4KPQ - chains D and E of the 6 polymer chains in the assembly; structure by X-ray diffraction, 2.50 A resolution.

Chain D:
Molecule: Hemagglutinin
Organism: Influenza A virus
Notes: fragment: HA2 chain
UniProtKB: P13103 (HEMA_I77AF); residues 1-175 here correspond to UniProt positions 344-518 (UniProt number = residue number + 343)
Chain sequence (175 residues; row label = number of the first residue in the row):
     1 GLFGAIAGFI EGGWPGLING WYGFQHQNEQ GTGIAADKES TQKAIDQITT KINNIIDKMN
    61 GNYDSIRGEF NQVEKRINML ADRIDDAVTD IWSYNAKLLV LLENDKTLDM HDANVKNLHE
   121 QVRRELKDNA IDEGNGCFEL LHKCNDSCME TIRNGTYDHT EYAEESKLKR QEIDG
Disordered / not traced: 1, 167-175
Cystine bridges: Cys-144/Cys-148
Curated features (UniProtKB/Swiss-Prot):
  - glycosylation (N-linked (GlcNAc...) asparagine): Asn-145, Asn-154

Chain E:
Molecule: Hemagglutinin
Organism: Influenza A virus
Notes: fragment: HA1 chain
UniProtKB: P13103 (HEMA_I77AF); residues 6-330 here correspond to UniProt positions 19-343 (UniProt number = residue number + 13)
Chain sequence (327 residues; numbered 4 to 330; the number before each row is that of its first residue):
     4 IQDRICVGYL STNSSERVDT LLENGVPVTS SIDLIETNHT GTYCSLNGVS PVHLGDCSFE
    64 GWIVGNPACT SNFGIREWSY LIEDPAAPHG LCYPGELNNN GELRHLFSGI RSFSRTELIP
   124 PTSWGEVLDG TTSACRDNTG TNSFYRNLVW FIKKNNRYPV ISKTYNNTTG RDVLVLWGIH
   184 HPVSVDETKT LYVNSDPYTL VSTKSWSEKY KLETGVRPGY NGQRSWMKIY WSLIHPGEMI
   244 TFESNGGFLA PRYGYIIEEY GKGRIFQSRI RMSRCNTKCQ TSVGGINTNR TFQNIDKNAL
   304 GDCPKYIKSG QLKLATGLRN VPAISNR
Disordered / not traced: 328-330
Cystine bridges: Cys-47/Cys-278, Cys-60/Cys-72, Cys-95/Cys-138, Cys-282/Cys-306
Glycans and other covalent adducts: N-acetylglucosamine (NAG) linked to Asn-169
Construct notes: expression tag (4-5)
Curated features (UniProtKB/Swiss-Prot):
  - site: Arg-330 (Cleavage)
  - glycosylation (N-linked (GlcNAc...) asparagine): Asn-16, Asn-41, Asn-169, Asn-170, Asn-292
What the authors report for this chain:
  - post-translational modification sites: Asn-169
  - mutagenesis - V186N: decreased binding to avian receptor analog
  - mutagenesis - V186N: increased binding to human receptor analog

Chain D / chain E interface:
Contacting residue pairs (10; chain D residue first):
  Gln-72(D) with His-238(E)
  Lys-75(D) with Glu-105(E); Leu-236(E); His-238(E); Tyr-263(E)
  Arg-76(D) with Gly-104(E), hydrogen bond (side chain-backbone); Glu-105(E), hydrogen bond (backbone-side chain); His-108(E)
  Met-79(D) with His-108(E); Leu-109(E), hydrophobic
Also at the interface, not in a pair above, chain D (7 interface residues in all): Val-73, Glu-74, Ile-77
Also at the interface, not in a pair above, chain E (8 interface residues in all): Gly-264

In short:
7 residues of chain D and 8 residues of chain E are in contact; the contacts include 2 hydrogen bonds. Polar
pairs include Arg-76(D)/Gly-104(E) and Arg-76(D)/Glu-105(E). Covalently linked N-acetylglucosamine: at
Asn-169(E). From the paper: V186N of chain E reduces binding to avian receptor analog; a modification site at
Asn-169(E).
Here chain D is Hemagglutinin and chain E is Hemagglutinin, both from Influenza A virus. Entry 4KPQ (Structure
and receptor binding specificity of the hemagglutinin H13 from avian influenza A virus H13N6) was determined
by X-ray diffraction together with 4KPS from the same study.
